Entry 8G0B (electron microscopy, 2.80 A resolution); this record covers chains a and d of the 12 polymer chains in the assembly.

== Chain a ==
Name: ATP synthase subunit a
From: Mycolicibacterium smegmatis MC2 155
UniProtKB: A0R206 (A0R206_MYCS2); residue numbers follow UniProt; this construct covers 1-252
Amino-acid sequence (252 residues; row label = number of the first residue in the row):
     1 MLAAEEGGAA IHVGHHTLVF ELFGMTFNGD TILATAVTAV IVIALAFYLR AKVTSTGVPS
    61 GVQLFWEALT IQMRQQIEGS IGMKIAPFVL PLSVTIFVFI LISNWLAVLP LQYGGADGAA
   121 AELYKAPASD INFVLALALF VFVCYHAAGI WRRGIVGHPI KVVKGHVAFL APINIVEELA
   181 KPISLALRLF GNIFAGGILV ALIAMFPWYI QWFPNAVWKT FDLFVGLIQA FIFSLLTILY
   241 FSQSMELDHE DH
Disordered / not traced: 1-10, 116-117, 247-252
Ligand contacts:
  - YGR ((1R,2S)-1-(6-bromo-2-methoxyquinolin-3-yl)-2-(2,6-dimethoxypyridin-4-yl)-4-(dimethylamino)-1-(2,3,6-trimethoxypyridin-4-yl)butan-2-ol), molecule 1: Phe169, Leu170, Pro172, Ile173, Val176
  - YGR, molecule 2: Phe213, Pro214, Val217, Trp218, Phe221

== Chain d ==
Name: ATP synthase subunit b-delta
From: Mycolicibacterium smegmatis MC2 155
UniProtKB: A0R203 (ATPFD_MYCS2); residue numbers follow UniProt; this construct covers 1-445
Amino-acid sequence (445 residues; each row starts with the number of its first residue):
     1 MSIFIGQLIG FAVIAFIIVK WVVPPVRTLM RNQQEAVRAA LAESAEAAKK LADADAMHAK
    61 ALADAKAESE KVTEEAKQDS ERIAAQLSEQ AGSEAERIKA QGAQQIQLMR QQLIRQLRTG
   121 LGAEAVNKAA EIVRAHVADP QAQSATVDRF LSELEQMAPS SVVIDTAATS RLRAASRQSL
   181 AALVEKFDSV AGGLDADGLT NLADELASVA KLLLSETALN KHLAEPTDDS APKVRLLERL
   241 LSDKVSATTL DLLRTAVSNR WSTESNLIDA VEHTARLALL KRAEIAGEVD EVEEQLFRFG
   301 RVLDAEPRLS ALLSDYTTPA EGRVALLDKA LTGRPGVNQT AAALLSQTVG LLRGERADEA
   361 VIDLAELAVS RRGEVVAHVS AAAELSDAQR TRLTEVLSRI YGRPVSVQLH VDPELLGGLS
   421 ITVGDEVIDG SIASRLAAAQ TGLPD
Disordered / not traced: 41-445

== Chain a / chain d interface ==
Residue-residue contacts - 33 pairs, chain a then chain d:
  Val58(a) with Gln34(d); Arg38(d)
  Pro59(a) with Gln34(d), hydrogen bond (backbone-side chain); Val37(d)
  Leu64(a) with Met30(d); Gln33(d); Gln34(d)
  Val108(a) with Phe11(d)
  Pro110(a) with Phe4(d); Gln7(d), hydrogen bond (backbone-side chain); Phe11(d), hydrophobic
  Leu111(a) with Gln7(d)
  Gln112(a) with Ile3(d); Phe4(d); Gln7(d), hydrogen bond (backbone-side chain)
  Tyr113(a) with Gln7(d)
  Gly114(a) with Ile3(d)
  Ala204(a) with Ile3(d)
  Trp208(a) with Ser2(d); Gly6(d); Ile9(d), hydrophobic
  Gln211(a) with Ile3(d), hydrogen bond (side chain-backbone); Gln7(d)
  Trp212(a) with Gly6(d); Ile9(d), hydrophobic; Gly10(d); Val13(d), hydrophobic
  Ala216(a) with Gly10(d); Val13(d), hydrophobic; Ile14(d)
  Lys219(a) with Ile14(d)
  Thr220(a) with Ile14(d)
  Leu223(a) with Ile18(d), hydrophobic
Also at the interface, not in a pair above, chain a (25 interface residues in all): Gly57, Ser60, Gly61, Leu109, Gly118, Ala120, Asn215, Phe224
Also at the interface, not in a pair above, chain d (21 interface residues in all): Met1, Ile5, Leu8, Ile17, Val22

== In short ==
25 residues of chain a and 21 residues of chain d are in contact, with 4 hydrogen bonds. Polar pairs include
Pro59(a)-Gln34(d), Pro110(a)-Gln7(d) and Gln112(a)-Gln7(d). Ligands of chain a: compound YGR.
Chain a is ATP synthase subunit a and chain d is ATP synthase subunit b-delta, both from Mycolicibacterium
smegmatis MC2 155; the structure, Cryo-EM structure of TBAJ-876-bound Mycobacterium smegmatis ATP synthase FO
region, was determined by electron microscopy (same publication as 8G07, 8G08, 8G09, 8G0A, 8G0C, 8G0D and
8G0E).
